7K8Z - chains H and L of the 7 polymer chains in the assembly; structure by electron microscopy, 3.50 A resolution.

[Chain H]
Protein: C135 Fab Heavy Chain
From: Homo sapiens
Notes: antibody fragment or engineered binder
Amino-acid sequence (231 residues; numbered 1 to 225 plus 6 insertion-coded residues; the number before each row is that of its first residue; a row labelled like 82A-82C holds insertion residues (82A, then the next letters in order)):
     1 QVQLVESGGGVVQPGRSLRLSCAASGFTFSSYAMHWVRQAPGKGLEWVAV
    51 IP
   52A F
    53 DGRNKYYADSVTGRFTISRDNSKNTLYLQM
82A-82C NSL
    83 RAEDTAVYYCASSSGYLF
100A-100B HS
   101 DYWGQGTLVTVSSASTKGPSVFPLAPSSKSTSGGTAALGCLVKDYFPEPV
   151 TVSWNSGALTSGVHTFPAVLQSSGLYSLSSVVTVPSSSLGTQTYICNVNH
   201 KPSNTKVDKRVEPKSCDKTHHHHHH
Disordered / not traced: 113-225
Disulfides: Cys-22/Cys-92

[Chain L]
Protein: C135 Fab Light Chain
From: Homo sapiens
Notes: antibody fragment or engineered binder
Amino-acid sequence (214 residues; row label = number of the first residue in the row):
     1 DIQMTQSPSTLSASVGDRVTITCRASQSISNWLAWFQQKPGKAPKLLIYE
    51 ASSLESGVPSRFSGSGSGTEFTLTISSLQPDDFATYYCQQYNSYPWTFGQ
   101 GTKVEIKRTVAAPSVFIFPPSDEQLKSGTASVVCLLNNFYPREAKVQWKV
   151 DNALQSGNSQESVTEQDSKDSTYSLSSTLTLSKADYEKHKVYACEVTHQG
   201 LSSPVTKSFNRGEC
Disordered / not traced: 107-214
Disulfides: Cys-23/Cys-88

[How chain H and chain L interact]
Contacting residue pairs - 22 pairs, chain H then chain L:
  His-35(H) / Tyr-94(L)
  Gln-39(H) / Gln-38(L)  hydrogen bond
  Leu-45(H) / Pro-44(L)  hydrophobic
  Leu-45(H) / Phe-98(L)  hydrophobic
  Trp-47(H) / Tyr-94(L)  hydrophobic
  Trp-47(H) / Trp-96(L)
  Tyr-58(H) / Tyr-94(L)  hydrophobic
  Tyr-58(H) / Pro-95(L)
  Tyr-98(H) / Tyr-91(L)
  Tyr-98(H) / Tyr-94(L)
  Tyr-98(H) / Trp-96(L)
  Leu-99(H) / Tyr-49(L)  hydrophobic
  Leu-99(H) / Glu-50(L)
  Leu-99(H) / Tyr-91(L)
  Phe-100(H) / Phe-36(L)
  Phe-100(H) / Leu-46(L)
  Phe-100(H) / Gln-89(L)
  Phe-100(H) / Trp-96(L)  hydrophobic
  His-100A(H) / Leu-46(L)
  Ser-100B(H) / Lys-45(L)
  Ser-100B(H) / Leu-46(L)
  Trp-103(H) / Pro-44(L)
Interface residues without a listed pair, chain H (15 interface residues in all): Gly-44, Val-50, Tyr-91, Gly-104
Interface residues without a listed pair, chain L (15 interface residues in all): Ala-43, Tyr-87

[In short]
Chain H and chain L each contribute 15 residues to their interface, with 1 hydrogen bond. The hydrogen-bonded
pair is Gln-39(H)/Gln-38(L).
Here chain H is C135 Fab Heavy Chain and chain L is C135 Fab Light Chain, both from Homo sapiens. Entry 7K8Z
(Structure of the SARS-CoV-2 S 2P trimer in complex with the human neutralizing antibody Fab fragment ...) was
determined by electron microscopy together with 7K8O, 7K8P, 7K8R, 7K8S, 7K8V and 7K8W from the same study.
